Entry 7DCE (electron microscopy, 3.80 A resolution); this record covers chains H and L of the 4 polymer chains in the assembly.

# Chain H
Protein: Heavy chain of Fab fragment
Organism: Oryctolagus cuniculus
Notes: antibody fragment or engineered binder
Chain sequence (217 residues; numbered 1 to 217; the number before each row is that of its first residue):
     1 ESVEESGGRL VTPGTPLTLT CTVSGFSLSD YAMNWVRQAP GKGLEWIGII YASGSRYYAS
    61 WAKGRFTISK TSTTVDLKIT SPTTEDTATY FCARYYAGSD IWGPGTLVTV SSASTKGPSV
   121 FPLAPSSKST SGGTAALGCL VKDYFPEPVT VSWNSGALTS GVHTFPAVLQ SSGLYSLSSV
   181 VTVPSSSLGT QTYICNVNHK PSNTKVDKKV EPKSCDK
Unresolved in the structure: 128-132, 215-217
Modified / non-standard residues: Glu1 (pyroglutamic acid; PCA)
Cystine bridges: Cys21-Cys92, Cys139-Cys195

# Chain L
Protein: Light chain of Fab fragment
Organism: Oryctolagus cuniculus
Notes: antibody fragment or engineered binder
Chain sequence (218 residues; row label = number of the first residue in the row):
     1 ADVVMTQTPS SVSAAVGGTV TINCQASQSI SAYLAWYQQK PGQPPKLLIY DASDLASGVS
    61 SRFKGSGSGT QFTLTISALE CADAATYYCQ SYYAIITYGA AFGGGTEVVV KRTVAAPSVF
   121 IFPPSDEQLK SGTASVVCLL NNFYPREAKV QWKVDNALQS GNSQESVTEQ DSKDCTYSLS
   181 STLTLSKADY EKHKVYACEV THQGLSSPVT KSFNRGEC
Unresolved in the structure: 218
Cystine bridges: Cys24-Cys89, Cys81-Cys175, Cys138-Cys198

# Interface between chain H and chain L
Contacting residue pairs (54; chain H residue first):
  Val36(H) - Phe102(L)  hydrophobic
  Gln38(H) - Gln39(L)  hydrogen bond
  Gln38(H) - Tyr88(L)
  Lys42(H) - Tyr88(L)
  Gly43(H) - Tyr88(L)
  Leu44(H) - Phe102(L)
  Trp46(H) - Gln90(L)
  Trp46(H) - Ile95(L)  hydrophobic
  Trp46(H) - Gly99(L)
  Trp46(H) - Ala100(L)
  Trp46(H) - Phe102(L)  hydrophobic
  Ile49(H) - Ile95(L)  hydrophobic
  Tyr51(H) - Ile95(L)
  Tyr51(H) - Ile96(L)  hydrophobic
  Tyr57(H) - Ile96(L)  hydrophobic
  Ala59(H) - Asp2(L)
  Ser60(H) - Asp2(L)  hydrogen bond (backbone-side chain)
  Tyr95(H) - Tyr92(L)
  Tyr95(H) - Ile95(L)  hydrophobic
  Ala97(H) - Leu47(L)
  Ala97(H) - Tyr50(L)  hydrophobic
  Gly98(H) - Tyr37(L)
  Ser99(H) - Tyr37(L)  hydrogen bond
  Ser99(H) - Leu47(L)
  Ser99(H) - Gln90(L)
  Asp100(H) - Leu47(L)
  Trp102(H) - Tyr37(L)
  Trp102(H) - Pro45(L)
  Gly103(H) - Pro44(L)
  Phe121(H) - Gln128(L)
  Pro122(H) - Ser125(L)
  Pro122(H) - Glu127(L)
  Leu123(H) - Phe122(L)  hydrophobic
  Leu123(H) - Val137(L)  hydrophobic
  Ala124(H) - Phe122(L)
  Ser126(H) - Ile121(L)
  Ala136(H) - Phe122(L)
  Leu140(H) - Ser135(L)
  Lys142(H) - Thr133(L)
  Lys142(H) - Ser135(L)
  His163(H) - Asn141(L)  hydrogen bond
  His163(H) - Asn142(L)
  Phe165(H) - Ser166(L)
  Phe165(H) - Thr168(L)
  Phe165(H) - Ser178(L)
  Phe165(H) - Leu179(L)
  Phe165(H) - Ser180(L)
  Pro166(H) - Ser166(L)
  Pro166(H) - Val167(L)
  Val168(H) - Gln164(L)
  Leu169(H) - Gln164(L)
  Gln170(H) - Gln164(L)
  Ser178(H) - Ser180(L)
  Val180(H) - Leu139(L)  hydrophobic
Other interface residues (no listed pair), chain H (43 interface residues in all): Asn34, Phe91, Pro125, Thr134, Leu137, Thr164, Thr182, Glu211, Lys213
Other interface residues (no listed pair), chain L (40 interface residues in all): Ala35, Ala101, Phe120, Asp126, Ser131, Asp171, Thr184

# Summary
43 residues of chain H and 40 residues of chain L are in contact, with 4 hydrogen bonds. Polar contacts
include Gln38(H)-Gln39(L), Ser60(H)-Asp2(L) and Ser99(H)-Tyr37(L).
Chain H is Heavy chain of Fab fragment and chain L is Light chain of Fab fragment, both from Oryctolagus
cuniculus; the structure, Cryo-EM structure of human XKR8-basigin complex bound to Fab fragment, was
determined by electron microscopy, deposited together with 7D9Z and 7DAA.
